PDB entry 7PU1 | X-ray diffraction, 1.06 A resolution | chain AAA

Chain AAA:
Molecule: Gh61 isozyme a
From: Thermoascus aurantiacus
Notes: EC 3.2.1.4
UniProtKB: G3XAP7 (G3XAP7_THEAU); numbering as in UniProt (aligned over 1-228)
Sequence (228 residues; each row starts with the number of its first residue):
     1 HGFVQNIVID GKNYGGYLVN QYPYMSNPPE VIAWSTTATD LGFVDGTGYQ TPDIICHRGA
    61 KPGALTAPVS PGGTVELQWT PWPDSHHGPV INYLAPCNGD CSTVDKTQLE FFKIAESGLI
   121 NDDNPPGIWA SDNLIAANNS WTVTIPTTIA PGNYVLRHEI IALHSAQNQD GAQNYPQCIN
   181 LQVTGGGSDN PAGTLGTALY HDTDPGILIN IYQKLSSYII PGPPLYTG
Modified residues: His1 (4-methyl-histidine; HIC)
Curated features (UniProtKB/Swiss-Prot):
  - binding site (Cu(2+)): His1, His86, Tyr175
  - binding site (O2): His164, Gln173
  - modified residue: His1 (Methylhistidine)
  - glycosylation: Asn138 (N-linked (GlcNAc...) asparagine)
Disulfide bonds: Cys56-Cys178, Cys97-Cys101
Glycans and other covalent adducts: N-acetylglucosamine (NAG) linked to Asn138
Metal / ion sites: Cu ion: His1, His86
From the paper describing this entry:
  - post-translational modification sites: His1

Overview:
Covalently linked N-acetylglucosamine: at Asn138. The Cu ion site is built by His1 and His86. From UniProt: 3
Cu2+-binding residues and O2-binding residues His164 and Gln173. The paper reports a modification site at
His1.
Chain AAA is Gh61 isozyme a (Thermoascus aurantiacus); the structure, High resolution X-ray structure of
Thermoascus aurantiacus LPMO, was determined by X-ray diffraction (same publication as 7PTZ).
